Entry 4B3V (X-ray diffraction, 1.98 A resolution); this record covers chain A.

Chain A:
Name: E1 envelope glycoprotein
From: Rubella virus
Notes: fragment: ectodomain, residues 583-1018
UniProtKB: P08563 (POLS_RUBVM); residues 1-436 here correspond to UniProt positions 583-1018 (UniProt number = residue number + 582)
Amino-acid sequence (473 residues; each row starts with the number of its first residue):
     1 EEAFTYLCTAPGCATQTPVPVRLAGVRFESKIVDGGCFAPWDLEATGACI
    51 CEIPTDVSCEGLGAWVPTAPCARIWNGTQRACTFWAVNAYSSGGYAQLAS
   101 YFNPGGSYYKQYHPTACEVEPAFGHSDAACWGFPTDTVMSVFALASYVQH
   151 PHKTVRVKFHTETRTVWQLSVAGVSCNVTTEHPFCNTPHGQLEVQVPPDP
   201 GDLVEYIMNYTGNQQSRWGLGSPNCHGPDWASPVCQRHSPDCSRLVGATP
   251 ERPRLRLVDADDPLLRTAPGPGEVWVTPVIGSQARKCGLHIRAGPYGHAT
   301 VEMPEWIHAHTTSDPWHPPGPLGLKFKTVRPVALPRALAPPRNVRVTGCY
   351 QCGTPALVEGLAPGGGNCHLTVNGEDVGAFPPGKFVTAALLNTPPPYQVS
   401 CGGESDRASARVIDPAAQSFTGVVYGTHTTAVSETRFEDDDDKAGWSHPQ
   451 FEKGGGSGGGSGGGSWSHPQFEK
Unresolved in the structure: 1, 210-212, 436-473
Cystine bridges: Cys8-Cys13, Cys37-Cys242, Cys49-Cys287, Cys51-Cys130, Cys59-Cys71, Cys82-Cys117, Cys176-Cys185, Cys225-Cys235, Cys349-Cys352, Cys368-Cys401
Covalent attachments: N-acetylglucosamine (NAG) linked to Asn177; 2-acetamido-2-deoxy-beta-D-galactopyranose (NGA) linked to Thr430
Swiss-Prot annotation at these positions:
  - binding site (Ca(2+)): Asn88, Ala89, Asp136, Thr137
  - glycosylation: Asn76 (N-linked (GlcNAc...) asparagine), Asn177 (N-linked (GlcNAc...) asparagine), Asn209 (N-linked (GlcNAc...) asparagine), Thr429 (O-linked (GalNAc...) threonine), Thr430 (O-linked (GalNAc...) threonine)

Overview:
N-acetylglucosamine is covalently linked to Asn177. Covalently linked
2-acetamido-2-deoxy-beta-D-galactopyranose: at Thr430. From UniProt: 4 Ca2+-binding residues.
Chain A is E1 envelope glycoprotein (Rubella virus); the structure, Crystal structure of the Rubella virus
glycoprotein E1 in its post-fusion form crystallized in presence of ..., was determined by X-ray diffraction
together with 4ADG, 4ADI and 4ADJ from the same study.
